PDB entry 4NRM | X-ray diffraction, 2.17 A resolution | chain A

== Chain A ==
Name: RNA demethylase ALKBH5
From: Homo sapiens
Notes: EC 1.14.11.-
UniProtKB: Q6P6C2 (ALKB5_HUMAN); numbering as in UniProt (aligned over 66-292)
Amino-acid sequence (230 residues; each row starts with the number of its first residue):
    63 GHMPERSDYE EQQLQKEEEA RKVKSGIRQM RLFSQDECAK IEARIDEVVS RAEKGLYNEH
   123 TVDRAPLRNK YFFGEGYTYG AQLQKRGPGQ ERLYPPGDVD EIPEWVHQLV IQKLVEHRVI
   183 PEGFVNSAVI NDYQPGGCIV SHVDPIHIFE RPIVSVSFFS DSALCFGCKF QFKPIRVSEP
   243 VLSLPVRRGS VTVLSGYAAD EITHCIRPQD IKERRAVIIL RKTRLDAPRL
Disordered / not traced: 63-72, 141-149
Construct notes: expression tag (63-65)
Disulfide bonds: Cys230-Cys267
Residues lining bound ligands: citrate anion (FLC): Lys132, Asn193, Tyr195, Ile201, His204, Val205, Asp206, Ile215, Ser217, Leu256, His266, Ile281, Arg283
What the authors report for this chain:
  - mutagenesis - R130A, Y141A, Y195A, H204A, R277A/R283A: abolished catalytic activity
  - mutagenesis - K132A, Y139A (less than 2%), H209A/I210A (less than 1%), F232D/Q233D/F234E, R269E/Q271E: decreased catalytic activity
  - mutagenesis - C230S: unchanged catalytic activity on single-stranded nucleic acids
  - mutagenesis - C230S: increased catalytic activity on double-stranded nucleic acids
  - mutagenesis - C230S: increased binding to dsDNA
  - mutagenesis - Q146A/K147D/R148D, Q146A/K147A/R148A: decreased catalytic activity on ssDNA
  - mutagenesis - K231A/K235A, K231E/K235E, R269A/Q271A: unchanged catalytic activity
  - mutagenesis - F232A/F234A: decreased catalytic activity on m6A-containing ssDNA
  - disease-associated variants - E153G: unchanged catalytic activity
  - conformationally variable residues (side-chain flip): Asp206
  - binding site for acetate ion: Arg277
  - binding site for citrate anion: Lys132, Asn193, His204, Asp206, His266, Arg283
  - post-translational modification sites: Lys132 (citing earlier work)
  - specificity-determining residues: Cys230

== Overview ==
Chain A binds citrate anion. From the paper: a binding site for citrate anion at Lys132, Asn193 and His204
among others; R130A, Y141A and Y195A, among others, abolish catalytic activity; 18 substitutions were tested
in all.
Chain A is RNA demethylase ALKBH5 (Homo sapiens); the structure, Crystal structure of human ALKBH5 in complex
with citrate and acetate, was determined by X-ray diffraction, deposited together with 4NRO, 4NRP, 4NRQ and
4O7X.
